PDB entry 3GHG | X-ray diffraction, 2.90 A resolution | chains B and D of the 10 polymer chains in the assembly

[Chain B]
Protein: Fibrinogen beta chain
Organism: Homo sapiens
Notes: fragment: mature chain
UniProtKB: P02675 (FIBB_HUMAN); residues 1-461 here correspond to UniProt positions 31-491 (UniProt number = residue number + 30)
Chain sequence (461 residues; row label = number of the first residue in the row):
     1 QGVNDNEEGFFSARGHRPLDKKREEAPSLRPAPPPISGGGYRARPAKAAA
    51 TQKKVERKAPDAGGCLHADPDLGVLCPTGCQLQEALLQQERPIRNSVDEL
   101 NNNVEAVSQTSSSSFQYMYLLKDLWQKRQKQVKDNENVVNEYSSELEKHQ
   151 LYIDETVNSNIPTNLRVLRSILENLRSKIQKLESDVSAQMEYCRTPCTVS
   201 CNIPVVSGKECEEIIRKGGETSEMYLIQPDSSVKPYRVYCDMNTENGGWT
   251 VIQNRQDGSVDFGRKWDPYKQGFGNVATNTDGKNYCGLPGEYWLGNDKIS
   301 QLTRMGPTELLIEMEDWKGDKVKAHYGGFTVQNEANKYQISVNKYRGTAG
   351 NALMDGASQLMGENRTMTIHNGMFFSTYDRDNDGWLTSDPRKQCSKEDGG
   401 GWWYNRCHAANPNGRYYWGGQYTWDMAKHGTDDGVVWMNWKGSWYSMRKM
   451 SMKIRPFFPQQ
Not modelled in the structure: 1-57, 459-461
Disulfide bonds: Cys201-Cys286, Cys211-Cys240, Cys394-Cys407
Ion coordination: Ca2+: Asp381, Asp383, Trp385
Curated features (UniProtKB/Swiss-Prot):
  - region: Gly15 to Arg17 (Beta-chain polymerization, binding distal domain of another fibrin)
  - site (Cleavage): Arg14, Gly15, Lys122, Asp123, Lys130, Gln131, Lys133, Asp134
  - modified residue: Gln1 (Pyrrolidone carboxylic acid)
  - glycosylation: Asn364 (N-linked (GlcNAc...) asparagine)

[Chain D]
Protein: Fibrinogen alpha chain
Organism: Homo sapiens
Notes: fragment: mature chain
UniProtKB: P02671 (FIBA_HUMAN); residues 1-562 here correspond to UniProt positions 20-581 (UniProt number = residue number + 19)
Chain sequence (562 residues; each row starts with the number of its first residue):
     1 ADSGEGDFLAEGGGVRGPRVVERHQSACKDSDWPFCSDEDWNYKCPSGCR
    51 MKGLIDEVNQDFTNRINKLKNSLFEYQKNNKDSHSLTTNIMEILRGDFSS
   101 ANNRDNTYNRVSEDLRSRIEVLKRKVIEKVQHIQLLQKNVRAQLVDMKRL
   151 EVDIDIKIRSCRGSCSRALAREVDLKDYEDQQKQLEQVIAKDLLPSRDRQ
   201 HLPLIKMKPVPDLVPGNFKSQLQKVPPEWKALTDMPQMRMELERPGGNEI
   251 TRGGSTSYGTGSETESPRNPSSAGSWNSGSSGPGSTGNRNPGSSGTGGTA
   301 TWKPGSSGPGSTGSWNSGSSGTGSTGNQNPGSPRPGSTGTWNPGSSERGS
   351 AGHWTSESSVSGSTGQWHSESGSFRPDSPGSGNARPNNPDWGTFEEVSGN
   401 VSPGTRREYHTEKLVTSKGDKELRTGKEKVTSGSTTTTRRSCSKTVTKTV
   451 IGPDGHKEVTKEVVTSEDGSDCPEAMDLGTLSGIGTLDGFRHRHPDEAAF
   501 FDTASTGKTFPGFFSPMLGEFVSETESRGSESGIFTNTKESSSHHPGIAE
   551 FPSRGKSSSYSK
Not modelled in the structure: 1-26, 201-562
Curated features (UniProtKB/Swiss-Prot):
  - region: Gly17 to Arg19 (Alpha-chain polymerization, binding distal domain of another fibrin gamma chain)
  - site (Cleavage): Arg16, Gly17, Lys81, Asp82, Asn102, Asn103, Arg104, Asp105
  - modified residue: Ser3 (Phosphoserine), Ser26 (Phosphoserine), Ser31 (Phosphoserine), Ser37 (Phosphoserine), Ser262 (Phosphoserine), Ser272 (Phosphoserine), Ser275 (Phosphoserine), Ser345 (Phosphoserine), Thr393 (Phosphothreonine), Ser432 (Phosphoserine), Ser482 (Phosphoserine), Thr486 (Phosphothreonine), Ser505 (Phosphoserine), Ser541 (Phosphoserine), Pro546 (4-hydroxyproline)
  - glycosylation: Thr301 (O-linked (GalNAc...) threonine), Ser332 (O-linked (GalNAc...) serine), Ser434 (N-linked (GlcNAc...) asparagine)
  - cross-link: Lys303 (Isoglutamyl lysine isopeptide (Lys-Gln) (interchain with Q-41 in alpha-2-antiplasmin)), Gln328 (Isoglutamyl lysine isopeptide (Gln-Lys) (interchain with K-?)), Gln366 (Isoglutamyl lysine isopeptide (Gln-Lys) (interchain with K-?)), Lys508 (Isoglutamyl lysine isopeptide (Lys-Gln) (interchain with Q-?)), Lys539 (Isoglutamyl lysine isopeptide (Lys-Gln) (interchain with Q-?)), Lys556 (Isoglutamyl lysine isopeptide (Lys-Gln) (interchain with Q-?)), Lys562 (Isoglutamyl lysine isopeptide (Lys-Gln) (interchain with Q-?))

[How chain B and chain D interact]
Residue-residue contacts - 31 pairs, chain B then chain D:
  Asp61(B) - Trp33(D)
  Gly63(B) - Trp33(D)
  Gly64(B) - Trp33(D)
  Gly64(B) - Lys44(D)
  Cys65(B) - Trp33(D)
  Cys65(B) - Pro34(D)
  Cys65(B) - Phe35(D)
  Cys65(B) - Cys36(D)  disulfide
  Cys65(B) - Asp40(D)  hydrogen bond
  Leu66(B) - Ser31(D)
  Leu66(B) - Trp33(D)
  Leu66(B) - Pro34(D)  hydrogen bond (backbone-backbone)
  Leu66(B) - Phe35(D)
  Leu66(B) - Cys36(D)  hydrogen bond (backbone-backbone)
  His67(B) - Cys36(D)
  Ala68(B) - Phe35(D)  hydrophobic
  Asp71(B) - Leu54(D)
  Leu72(B) - Arg50(D)
  Val74(B) - Trp33(D)
  Leu75(B) - Cys36(D)  hydrophobic
  Leu75(B) - Lys44(D)
  Leu75(B) - Cys45(D)
  Leu75(B) - Pro46(D)
  Cys76(B) - Lys44(D)
  Cys76(B) - Cys45(D)  hydrogen bond (backbone-backbone)
  Pro77(B) - Tyr43(D)
  Pro77(B) - Lys44(D)
  Thr78(B) - Asn42(D)
  Thr78(B) - Tyr43(D)  hydrogen bond (backbone-backbone)
  Thr78(B) - Cys45(D)
  Gln81(B) - Tyr43(D)
Other interface residues (no listed pair), chain B (16 interface residues in all): Lys58
Other interface residues (no listed pair), chain D (15 interface residues in all): Cys28, Asp32
Cross-chain cystine bridges: Cys65(B)-Cys36(D)

[Overview]
16 residues of chain B face 15 of chain D across their interface; the contacts include 1 disulfide bond and 5
hydrogen bonds. Polar pairs include Cys65(B)-Asp40(D), Leu66(B)-Pro34(D) and Leu66(B)-Cys36(D). The Ca2+ site
is built by Asp381(B), Asp383(B) and Trp385(B).
Here chain B is Fibrinogen beta chain and chain D is Fibrinogen alpha chain, both from Homo sapiens. Entry
3GHG (Crystal Structure of Human Fibrinogen) was determined by X-ray diffraction.
